Entry 8U03 (X-ray diffraction, 2.72 A resolution); this record covers chains H and C of the 3 polymer chains in the assembly.

Chain H:
Protein: 10E8-NGS-03 Fab heavy chain
Source organism: Homo sapiens
Notes: antibody fragment or engineered binder
Sequence (232 residues; each row starts with the number of its first residue; a row labelled like 52A-52C holds insertion residues (52A, then the next letters in order)):
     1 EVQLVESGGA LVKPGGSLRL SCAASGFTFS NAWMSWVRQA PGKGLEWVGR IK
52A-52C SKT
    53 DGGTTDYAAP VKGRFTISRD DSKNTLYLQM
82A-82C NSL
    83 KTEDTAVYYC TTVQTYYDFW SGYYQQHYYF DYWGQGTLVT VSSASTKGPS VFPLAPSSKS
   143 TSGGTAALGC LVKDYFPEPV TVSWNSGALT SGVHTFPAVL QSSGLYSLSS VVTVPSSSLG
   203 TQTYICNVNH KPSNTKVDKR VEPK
Cystine bridges: Cys22-Cys92, Cys152-Cys208

Chain C:
Protein: 10E8-GT10.1 epitope scaffold
Source organism: Homo sapiens
Sequence (155 residues; row label = number of the first residue in the row):
     1 EVTQEDIIRA LASPLIKDGM VDEDFAEYVI EREKRSPTGL QVKGVGVAIP HTLGEYVRDN
    61 AISVGILDKP VNFEGWYQSP DPVPVRVVFM LAGRTWDDIV NVLKWIKDVI LDEEFMKRLL
   121 TMSDEEIYRQ IYTRISKAPG MRGIHFKREY VRHLG

Chain H / chain C interface:
Contacting residue pairs - 37 pairs, chain H then chain C:
  Phe27(H) - Glu31(C)
  Thr28(H) - Tyr28(C)
  Thr28(H) - Glu31(C)  hydrogen bond
  Asn31(H) - Tyr28(C)  hydrogen bond (backbone-side chain)
  Asn31(H) - Tyr56(C)  hydrogen bond
  Thr94(H) - Arg35(C)
  Gln96(H) - Arg35(C)
  Gln96(H) - Ser36(C)
  Thr97(H) - Leu53(C)
  Tyr98(H) - Trp76(C)
  Tyr98(H) - Tyr77(C)
  Tyr99(H) - Arg32(C)
  Tyr99(H) - His51(C)  hydrogen bond
  Tyr99(H) - Leu53(C)
  Tyr99(H) - Trp76(C)  hydrogen bond (backbone-side chain)
  Tyr99(H) - Trp96(C)  hydrophobic
  Asp100(H) - Tyr77(C)  hydrogen bond
  Phe101(H) - Leu40(C)  hydrophobic
  Phe101(H) - Ile49(C)  hydrophobic
  Phe101(H) - Trp76(C)
  Phe101(H) - Tyr77(C)  hydrogen bond (backbone-side chain)
  Phe101(H) - Leu103(C)
  Phe101(H) - Lys107(C)
  Phe101(H) - Ile110(C)  hydrophobic
  Trp102(H) - Leu40(C)
  Trp102(H) - Val42(C)  hydrophobic
  Trp102(H) - Tyr77(C)  hydrogen bond (backbone-side chain)
  Trp102(H) - Lys107(C)
  Trp102(H) - Ile110(C)  hydrophobic
  Trp102(H) - Leu111(C)  hydrophobic
  Gly104(H) - Lys107(C)
  Tyr106(H) - Trp96(C)
  Tyr106(H) - Val100(C)  hydrophobic
  Tyr106(H) - Lys104(C)
  Gln108(H) - Trp96(C)
  Asp113(H) - Arg35(C)  salt bridge
  Tyr114(H) - Arg35(C)
Other interface residues (no listed pair), chain H (19 interface residues in all): Thr52C, Asp53, Tyr111
Other interface residues (no listed pair), chain C (23 interface residues in all): Gly54, Glu55, Ile106

In short:
19 residues of chain H and 23 residues of chain C are in contact; the contacts include 8 hydrogen bonds and 1
salt bridge. Polar pairs include Asp113(H)-Arg35(C), Thr28(H)-Glu31(C) and Asn31(H)-Tyr28(C).
Here chain H is 10E8-NGS-03 Fab heavy chain and chain C is 10E8-GT10.1 epitope scaffold, both from Homo
sapiens. Entry 8U03 (Crystal structure of non-glycosylated 10E8-GT10.1 scaffold in complex with a human 10E8
NGS precursor (10E8-NGS-03)) was determined by X-ray diffraction together with 8TZN, 8U08, 8V2E and 8SX3 from
the same study.
